Entry 1Z75 (X-ray diffraction, 2.40 A resolution); this record covers chain A.

# Chain A
Molecule: protein ArnA
Source organism: Escherichia coli
Notes: fragment: dehydrogenase domain
Reference sequence: P77398 (ARNA_ECOLI); residues 306-660 here = UniProt positions 306-660
Sequence (358 residues; each row starts with the number of its first residue):
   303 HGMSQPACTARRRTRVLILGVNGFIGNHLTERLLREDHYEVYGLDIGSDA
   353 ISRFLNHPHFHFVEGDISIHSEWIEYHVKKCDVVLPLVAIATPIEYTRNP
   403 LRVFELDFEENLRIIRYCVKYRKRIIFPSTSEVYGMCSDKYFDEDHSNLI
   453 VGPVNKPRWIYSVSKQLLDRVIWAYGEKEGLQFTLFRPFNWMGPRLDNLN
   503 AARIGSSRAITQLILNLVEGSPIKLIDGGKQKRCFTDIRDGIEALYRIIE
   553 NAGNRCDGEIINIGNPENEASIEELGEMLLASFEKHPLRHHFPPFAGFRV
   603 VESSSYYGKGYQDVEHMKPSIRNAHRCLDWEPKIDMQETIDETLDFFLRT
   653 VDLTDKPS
Not modelled in the structure: 303-314, 606-613, 657-660
Construct notes: cloning artifact (303-305); engineered mutation Met-619 (Arg in P77398)
Swiss-Prot annotation at these positions:
  - active site: Glu-434 (Proton acceptor)
  - binding site (NAD(+)): Asp-347, Asp-368, Ile-369
  - binding site (UDP-alpha-D-glucuronate): Ala-393, Tyr-398, Thr-432, Ser-433, Arg-460, Asn-492, Lys-526 to Arg-535, Tyr-613
From the paper describing this entry:
  - mutagenesis - R619M (800-fold): decreased catalytic activity
  - catalytic residues: Thr-432, Tyr-463, Lys-467 (proposed by the authors, not directly observed)
  - catalytic residues: Ser-433
  - mutagenesis - S433T: abolished catalytic activity
  - mutagenesis - S433T: decreased stability (proposed by the authors, not directly observed)

# In short
UniProt lists active-site residue Glu-434, 3 NAD+-binding residues and 17 UDP-alpha-D-glucuronate-binding
residues. The paper reports catalytic residues Thr-432, Tyr-463 and Lys-467 among others; R619M reduces
catalytic activity.
Chain A is protein ArnA (Escherichia coli); the structure, Crystal Structure of ArnA dehydrogenase
(decarboxylase) domain, R619M mutant, was determined by X-ray diffraction, deposited together with 1Z73, 1Z74,
1Z7B and 1Z7E.
